Entry 5ZH3 (X-ray diffraction, 2.86 A resolution); this record covers chains A and B.

[Chain A (and B)]
Name: Lysine-tRNA ligase
From: Plasmodium falciparum NF54
Notes: EC 6.1.1.6; chain B of this document is another copy of the same molecule, construct and numbering; everything in this record applies to it too
Reference sequence: W7JP72 (W7JP72_PLAFO); residues 77-583 here correspond to UniProt positions 15-521 (UniProt number = residue number - 62)
Amino-acid sequence (507 residues; each row starts with the number of its first residue):
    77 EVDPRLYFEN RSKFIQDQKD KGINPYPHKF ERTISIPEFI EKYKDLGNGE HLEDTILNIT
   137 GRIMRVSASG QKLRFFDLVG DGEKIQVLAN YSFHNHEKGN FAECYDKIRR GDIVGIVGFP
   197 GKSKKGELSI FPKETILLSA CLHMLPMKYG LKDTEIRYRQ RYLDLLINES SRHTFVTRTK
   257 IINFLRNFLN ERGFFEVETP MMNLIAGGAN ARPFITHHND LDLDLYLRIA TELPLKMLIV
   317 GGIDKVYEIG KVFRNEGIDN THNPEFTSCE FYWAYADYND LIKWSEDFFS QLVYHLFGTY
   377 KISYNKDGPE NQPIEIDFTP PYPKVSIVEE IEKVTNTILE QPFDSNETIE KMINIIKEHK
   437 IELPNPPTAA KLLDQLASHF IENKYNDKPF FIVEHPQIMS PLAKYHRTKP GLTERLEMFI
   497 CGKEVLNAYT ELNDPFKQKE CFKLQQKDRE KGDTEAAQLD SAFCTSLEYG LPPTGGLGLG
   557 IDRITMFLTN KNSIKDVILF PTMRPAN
Disordered / not traced: 77-79, 144-147, 224-229, 282-284, 516-535, 582-583 (chain B: 77-79, 144-146, 228-229, 282-285, 516-534, 582-583)
Small-molecule neighbours:
  - CLADO-6 (9CF; (3S)-6,8-dihydroxy-3-{[(2R,6R)-6-methyloxan-2-yl]methyl}-3,4-dihydro-1H-2-benzopyran-1-one): Arg-330, Glu-332, Thr-337, His-338, Asn-339, Phe-342, Ser-344, Glu-500, Val-501, Leu-502, Asn-503, Gly-554, Leu-555, Gly-556, Arg-559, Ile-570
  - lysine (LYS): Ala-285, Ala-306, Glu-308, Arg-330, Glu-346, Tyr-348, Asn-503, Ala-504, Tyr-505, Glu-507, Gly-552, Leu-553, Gly-554

[Interface between chain A and chain B]
Pairs across the interface (177):
  Phe-84(A) with Glu-544(B)
  Asn-100(A) with Tyr-481(B), hydrogen bond
  Tyr-102(A) with Lys-480(B), hydrogen bond (backbone-side chain); Asn-509(B); Asp-510(B); Pro-511(B)
  Pro-103(A) with Lys-480(B), hydrogen bond (backbone-side chain); Pro-549(B)
  His-104(A) with Lys-480(B); Tyr-481(B), hydrogen bond (side chain-backbone); Arg-483(B); Glu-490(B), salt bridge; Pro-549(B)
  Arg-108(A) with Tyr-351(B)
  Thr-136(A) with Tyr-351(B)
  Gly-137(A) with Tyr-351(B)
  Arg-138(A) with Val-316(B), hydrogen bond (side chain-backbone); Tyr-545(B), hydrogen bond (side chain-backbone); Gly-546(B), hydrogen bond (side chain-backbone)
  Asp-157(A) with Gly-318(B); Asp-320(B)
  Ile-189(A) with Tyr-351(B); Gly-546(B); Pro-548(B)
  Leu-214(A) with Tyr-351(B), hydrophobic
  Ser-215(A) with Gly-546(B); Leu-547(B), hydrogen bond (side chain-backbone); Pro-548(B)
  Ala-216(A) with Gly-546(B)
  Cys-217(A) with Glu-544(B); Tyr-545(B)
  Leu-218(A) with Glu-544(B), hydrogen bond (backbone-backbone)
  His-219(A) with Glu-544(B), salt bridge; Tyr-545(B)
  Leu-221(A) with Tyr-545(B), hydrophobic
  Gln-236(A) with Tyr-545(B)
  Tyr-238(A) with Met-313(B); Val-316(B), hydrophobic; Gly-317(B); Ala-538(B); Thr-541(B); Ser-542(B), hydrogen bond (side chain-backbone); Tyr-545(B), hydrophobic
  Leu-239(A) with Tyr-545(B), hydrophobic
  Leu-241(A) with Leu-314(B), hydrophobic; Gly-317(B); Ile-319(B), hydrophobic
  Leu-242(A) with Val-316(B); Gly-317(B)
  Arg-248(A) with Gly-318(B), hydrogen bond (side chain-backbone); Ile-319(B)
  Phe-251(A) with Phe-271(B)
  Val-252(A) with Phe-271(B), hydrophobic
  Arg-254(A) with Glu-274(B), salt bridge
  Thr-255(A) with Phe-271(B); Glu-272(B), hydrogen bond (side chain-backbone)
  Ile-258(A) with Glu-274(B)
  Arg-262(A) with Arg-262(B)
  Phe-271(A) with Phe-251(B); Val-252(B), hydrophobic; Thr-255(B)
  Glu-272(A) with Thr-255(B), hydrogen bond (backbone-side chain)
  Val-273(A) with Leu-575(B), hydrophobic
  Glu-274(A) with Arg-254(B), salt bridge; Ile-258(B); Lys-327(B); Thr-343(B), hydrogen bond
  Thr-275(A) with Lys-327(B), hydrogen bond (backbone-side chain)
  Pro-276(A) with Lys-327(B); Glu-341(B); Phe-576(B)
  Met-277(A) with Met-277(B), hydrophobic; Lys-327(B); Phe-329(B), hydrophobic; Glu-341(B), hydrogen bond (backbone-side chain)
  Met-278(A) with Phe-290(B), hydrophobic; Leu-303(B), hydrophobic; Phe-329(B), hydrophobic; Glu-341(B), hydrogen bond (backbone-side chain)
  Arg-288(A) with Asn-295(B)
  Phe-290(A) with Met-278(B), hydrophobic; Thr-292(B); His-293(B); His-294(B)
  Ile-291(A) with Thr-292(B), hydrogen bond (backbone-side chain)
  Thr-292(A) with Phe-290(B); Ile-291(B), hydrogen bond (side chain-backbone); Thr-292(B)
  His-293(A) with Phe-290(B); Asn-331(B), hydrogen bond (backbone-side chain)
  His-294(A) with Phe-290(B); Asn-331(B); Glu-332(B); Pro-340(B)
  Asn-295(A) with Asn-331(B), hydrogen bond
  Asp-296(A) with Gly-333(B)
  Leu-299(A) with Pro-581(B)
  Leu-303(A) with Met-278(B), hydrophobic
  Pro-310(A) with Phe-576(B)
  Met-313(A) with Tyr-238(B)
  Leu-314(A) with Leu-575(B), hydrophobic; Phe-576(B), hydrophobic
  Val-316(A) with Arg-138(B), hydrogen bond (backbone-side chain); Tyr-238(B), hydrophobic; Leu-242(B)
  Gly-317(A) with Tyr-238(B); Leu-241(B); Leu-242(B)
  Gly-318(A) with Arg-248(B), hydrogen bond (backbone-side chain)
  Ile-319(A) with Arg-248(B)
  Asp-320(A) with Asp-157(B)
  Lys-327(A) with Thr-275(B), hydrogen bond (side chain-backbone); Met-277(B)
  Phe-329(A) with Met-277(B), hydrophobic; Met-278(B), hydrophobic
  Asn-331(A) with His-293(B), hydrogen bond (side chain-backbone); His-294(B); Asn-295(B), hydrogen bond (side chain-backbone)
  Glu-332(A) with His-294(B); Asp-296(B)
  Ile-334(A) with His-294(B)
  Pro-340(A) with His-294(B)
  Glu-341(A) with Pro-276(B); Met-277(B), hydrogen bond (side chain-backbone); Met-278(B), hydrogen bond (side chain-backbone)
  Thr-343(A) with Glu-274(B), hydrogen bond
  Tyr-351(A) with Lys-105(B); Phe-106(B); Arg-108(B); Thr-136(B)
  Asp-353(A) with Lys-105(B)
  Asp-356(A) with Lys-105(B), salt bridge
  Lys-480(A) with Tyr-102(B), hydrogen bond (side chain-backbone); Pro-103(B); His-104(B)
  Tyr-481(A) with Asn-100(B), hydrogen bond; His-104(B), hydrogen bond (backbone-side chain)
  Arg-483(A) with His-104(B)
  Glu-490(A) with His-104(B), salt bridge
  Asn-509(A) with Tyr-102(B)
  Asp-510(A) with Lys-95(B), salt bridge; Tyr-102(B)
  Pro-511(A) with Tyr-102(B); Leu-218(B), hydrophobic
  Phe-512(A) with Gln-92(B); Lys-95(B)
  Lys-513(A) with Lys-95(B)
  Thr-541(A) with Tyr-238(B)
  Ser-542(A) with Tyr-238(B), hydrogen bond (backbone-side chain)
  Glu-544(A) with Phe-84(B); Cys-217(B); Leu-218(B), hydrogen bond (backbone-backbone); His-219(B), salt bridge
  Tyr-545(A) with Arg-138(B), hydrogen bond (backbone-side chain); Cys-217(B); His-219(B); Leu-221(B), hydrophobic; Gln-236(B); Tyr-238(B), hydrophobic; Leu-239(B), hydrophobic
  Gly-546(A) with Arg-138(B), hydrogen bond (backbone-side chain); Ile-189(B); Ser-215(B); Ala-216(B)
  Leu-547(A) with Ser-215(B), hydrogen bond (backbone-side chain)
  Pro-548(A) with Ile-189(B); Ser-215(B)
  Pro-549(A) with Pro-103(B); His-104(B); Leu-214(B)
  Leu-575(A) with Val-273(B), hydrophobic; Glu-274(B); Leu-314(B), hydrophobic
  Phe-576(A) with Pro-276(B); Pro-310(B); Met-313(B), hydrophobic
  Arg-580(A) with Leu-297(B)
Interface residues without a listed pair, chain A (98 interface residues in all): Lys-105, Phe-106, Gly-187, Asn-259, Leu-297, Gly-333, Ala-352, His-482, Ala-538, Thr-578, Met-579
Interface residues without a listed pair, chain B (94 interface residues in all): Gly-137, Gly-187, Asn-259, Ile-334, Asp-353, His-482, Thr-578, Arg-580

[Overview]
Chain A and chain B form an interface of 98 and 94 residues respectively, with 37 hydrogen bonds and 8 salt
bridges. Polar pairs include His-104(A)/Glu-490(B), His-219(A)/Glu-544(B) and Arg-254(A)/Glu-274(B). Ligands
of chain A: lysine and CLADO-6.
Chain A and chain B are both Lysine-tRNA ligase (Plasmodium falciparum NF54); the structure, CRYSTAL STRUCTURE
OF PfKRS WITH INHIBITOR CLADO-6, was determined by X-ray diffraction together with 5ZH2, 5ZH4 and 5ZH5 from
the same study.
